Entry 5H48 (X-ray diffraction, 2.20 A resolution); this record covers chain A.

# Chain A
Molecule: Cerebellin-1
Source organism: Rattus norvegicus
UniProt: P63182 (CBLN1_RAT); residue numbers follow UniProt; this construct covers 22-193
Chain sequence (184 residues; row label = number of the first residue in the row):
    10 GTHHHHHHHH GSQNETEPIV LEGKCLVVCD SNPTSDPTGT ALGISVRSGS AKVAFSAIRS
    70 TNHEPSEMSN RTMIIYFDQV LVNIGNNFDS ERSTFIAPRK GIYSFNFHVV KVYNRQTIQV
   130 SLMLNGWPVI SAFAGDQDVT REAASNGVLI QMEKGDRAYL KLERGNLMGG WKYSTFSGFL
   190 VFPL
Not modelled in the structure: 10-57
Sequence notes: expression tag (10-21)
Covalently attached groups: N-acetylglucosamine (NAG) linked to Asn79
Swiss-Prot annotation at these positions:
  - region: Cys34 to Cys38 (Essential for interaction with NRXN1 and linker of two C1q trimers into disulfide-linked hexamers), Tyr122 to Asp147 (Essential for interaction with GRID2)
  - glycosylation (N-linked (GlcNAc...) asparagine): Asn23, Asn79

# In short
Chain A is Cerebellin-1 (Rattus norvegicus); the structure, Crystal structure of Cbln1, was determined by
X-ray diffraction together with 5H49, 5H4B and 5H4C from the same study.
